7XQ5 - chains A and B of the 4 polymer chains in the assembly; structure by X-ray diffraction, 2.25 A resolution.

# Chain A
Protein: Protein INO4
From: Saccharomyces cerevisiae
UniProtKB: P13902 (INO4_YEAST); residues 2-75 here correspond to UniProt positions 40-113 (UniProt number = residue number + 38)
Amino-acid sequence (75 residues; each row starts with the number of its first residue):
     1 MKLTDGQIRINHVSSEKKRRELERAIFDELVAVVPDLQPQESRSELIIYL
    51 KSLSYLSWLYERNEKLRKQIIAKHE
Construct notes: initiating methionine (1)
Small-molecule neighbours: hexane-1,6-diol (HEZ): P35, D36, S54, Y55, W58
What the authors report for this chain:
  - binding site for the 15-nt DNA strand: R9, H12, V13, E16, R20
  - binding site for the 15-nt DNA strand: M1, K2, L3, N11, H12, S15, E16, R19
  - mutagenesis - H12A/E16A/R20A: abolished binding to the 15-nt DNA strand
  - mutagenesis - E45A, Y49A, Y60A, R62A, N63A: unchanged binding to Protein INO2 (chain B)
  - mutagenesis - E45A/Y49A/L59A/Y60A/R62A/N63A: abolished binding to Protein INO2 (chain B)

# Chain B
Protein: Protein INO2
From: Saccharomyces cerevisiae
UniProtKB: P26798 (INO2_YEAST); residues 2-74 here correspond to UniProt positions 231-303 (UniProt number = residue number + 229)
Amino-acid sequence (73 residues; numbered 2 to 74; the number before each row is that of its first residue):
     2 DDPVKVRKWKHVQMEKIRRINTKEAFERLIKSVRTPPKENGKRIPKHILL
    52 TCVMNDIKSIRSANEALQHILDD
What the authors report for this chain:
  - binding site for the 15-nt DNA strand: K9, H12, E16, R20, R44, K47, H48
  - binding site for the 15-nt DNA strand: R8, H12, E16, R19
  - mutagenesis - H12A/E16A/R20A/R44A: abolished binding to the 15-nt DNA strand
  - mutagenesis - K47A: unchanged binding to Protein INO4 (chain A)
  - mutagenesis - R35A/K47A, R35A/K47A/N65A/Q69A, K47A/N65A, K47A/Q69A: abolished binding to Protein INO4 (chain A)

# How chain A and chain B interact
Residue-residue contacts (53; chain A residue first):
  R19(A) with H48(B)
  L22(A) with H48(B)
  E23(A) with H48(B)
  I26(A) with H48(B); L51(B), hydrophobic; T52(B)
  F27(A) with L51(B), hydrophobic
  E29(A) with M55(B)
  L30(A) with V54(B), hydrophobic; M55(B), hydrophobic; I58(B), hydrophobic
  V33(A) with M55(B), hydrophobic; I58(B), hydrophobic; R62(B)
  E45(A) with T23(B); K47(B), salt bridge
  L46(A) with N22(B); T23(B); A26(B), hydrophobic
  Y49(A) with T23(B); A26(B); F27(B), hydrophobic; L30(B), hydrophobic; K47(B), hydrogen bond; L51(B), hydrophobic
  L50(A) with A26(B), hydrophobic
  L53(A) with R29(B); L30(B); S33(B)
  Y55(A) with I58(B), hydrophobic; R62(B), hydrogen bond
  L56(A) with S33(B); V34(B), hydrophobic
  L59(A) with I61(B), hydrophobic; R62(B); N65(B), hydrogen bond (backbone-side chain)
  Y60(A) with I61(B), hydrophobic
  R62(A) with N65(B); Q69(B), hydrogen bond
  N63(A) with I61(B); A64(B); N65(B), hydrogen bond; L68(B)
  L66(A) with N65(B); L68(B), hydrophobic; Q69(B)
  R67(A) with L68(B)
  Q69(A) with L72(B)
  I70(A) with L68(B); I71(B), hydrophobic; L72(B)
  K73(A) with L72(B); D74(B), hydrogen bond (side chain-backbone)
Also at the interface, not in a pair above, chain A (26 interface residues in all): V34, S52
Also at the interface, not in a pair above, chain B (27 interface residues in all): D57, K59, D73
The authors on this interface:
  - pairs named by the authors: E45(A)-K47(B) (salt bridge), Y49(A)-K47(B) (hydrogen bond), L59(A)-N65(B) (hydrogen bond), R62(A)-Q69(B) (hydrogen bond), N63(A)-N65(B) (hydrogen bond), K73(A)-L72(B) (hydrogen bond)
  - interface residues, chain A: Y60(A)

# Overview
26 residues of chain A face 27 of chain B across their interface, with 6 hydrogen bonds and 1 salt bridge.
Among the polar pairs are E45(A)-K47(B), Y49(A)-K47(B) and Y55(A)-R62(B). The authors report a salt bridge
between E45(A) and K47(B); hydrogen bonds between Y49(A) and K47(B), L59(A) and N65(B) and R62(A) and Q69(B)
among others. From the paper: a binding site for the 15-nt DNA strand at R9(A), H12(A) and K9(B) among others;
R35A/K47A, R35A/K47A/N65A/Q69A and K47A/N65A of chain B, among others, abolish binding to Protein INO4 (chain
A); 13 substitutions were tested in all.
Here chain A is Protein INO4 and chain B is Protein INO2, both from Saccharomyces cerevisiae. Entry 7XQ5
(Crystal structure of ScIno2p-ScIno4p bound promoter DNA) was determined by X-ray diffraction.
